1J89 - chain A; structure by X-ray diffraction, 4.10 A resolution (low resolution: residue-level contacts below are approximate; hydrogen-bond / salt-bridge calls are withheld).

# Chain A
Protein: High affinity immunoglobulin epsilon receptor alpha-subunit
Organism: Homo sapiens
Notes: fragment: extracellular fragment
Reference sequence: P12319 (FCEA_HUMAN); residues 1-172 here correspond to UniProt positions 26-197 (UniProt number = residue number + 25)
Sequence (172 residues; row label = number of the first residue in the row):
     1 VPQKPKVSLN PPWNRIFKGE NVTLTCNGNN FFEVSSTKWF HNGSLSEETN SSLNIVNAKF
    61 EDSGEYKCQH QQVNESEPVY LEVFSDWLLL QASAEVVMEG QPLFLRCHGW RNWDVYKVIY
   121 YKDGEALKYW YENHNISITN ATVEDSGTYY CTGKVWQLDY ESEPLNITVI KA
Disordered / not traced: 1-3, 172
Disulfides: Cys26-Cys68, Cys107-Cys151
Covalent attachments: N-acetylglucosamine (NAG) linked to Asn21, Asn50, Asn74, Asn135, Asn140, Asn166; glycan linked to Asn42
UniProt features mapped onto this chain:
  - glycosylation (N-linked (GlcNAc...) asparagine): Asn21, Asn42, Asn50, Asn74, Asn135, Asn140, Asn166

# Summary
N-acetylglucosamine is covalently linked to Asn21, Asn50, Asn74, Asn135, Asn140 and Asn166.
Chain A is High affinity immunoglobulin epsilon receptor alpha-subunit (Homo sapiens); the structure, Human
high affinity FC receptor fc(epsilon)ri(alpha), tetragonal crystal form 2, was determined by X-ray diffraction
(same publication as 1J86, 1J87 and 1J88).
